PDB entry 3GMZ | X-ray diffraction, 1.43 A resolution | chain A

# Chain A
Protein: Arginase-1
From: Homo sapiens
Notes: EC 3.5.3.1
UniProtKB: P05089 (ARGI1_HUMAN); residues 1-322 here = UniProt positions 1-322
Sequence (322 residues; numbered 1 to 322; the number before each row is that of its first residue):
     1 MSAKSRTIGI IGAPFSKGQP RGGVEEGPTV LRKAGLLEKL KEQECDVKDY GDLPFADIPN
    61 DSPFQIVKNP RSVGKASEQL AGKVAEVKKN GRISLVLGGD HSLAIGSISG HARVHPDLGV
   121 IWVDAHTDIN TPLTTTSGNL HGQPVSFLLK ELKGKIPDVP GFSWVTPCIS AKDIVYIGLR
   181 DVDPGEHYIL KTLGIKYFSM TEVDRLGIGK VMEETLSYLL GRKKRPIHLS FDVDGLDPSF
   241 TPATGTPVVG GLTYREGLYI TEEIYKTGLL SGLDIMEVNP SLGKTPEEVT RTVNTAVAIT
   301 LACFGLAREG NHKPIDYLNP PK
Not modelled in the structure: 1-4, 320-322
Metal / ion sites: Mn2+ site 1: H101, D124, D128, D232; Mn2+ site 2: D124, H126, D232, D234
Residues lining bound ligands: L-ornithine (ORN): H126, D128, N130, T135, S137, N139, H141, G142, D183, E186, T246
Curated features (UniProtKB/Swiss-Prot):
  - binding site (Mn(2+)): H101, D124, H126, D128, D232, D234
  - binding site (substrate): H126 to N130, S137 to N139, D183, T246, E277
  - modified residue: K17 (N6-succinyllysine), S62 (Phosphoserine), S72 (Phosphoserine), K75 (N6-succinyllysine), S163 (Phosphoserine), S217 (Phosphoserine)
  - natural variant: I11 (I11T: In ARGIN), G27 (G27D: In ARGIN), G74 (G74V: In ARGIN), A125 (A125V: In ARGIN), T134 (T134I: In ARGIN), G138 (G138V: In ARGIN), R180 (R180T: In ARGIN), G235 (G235R: In ARGIN), R308 (R308Q: In ARGIN)

# In short
Chain A binds L-ornithine. The Mn2+ site 1 is built by H101, D124, D128 and D232. The Mn2+ site 2 is built by
D124, H126, D232 and D234. UniProt lists 6 Mn2+-binding residues and 11 substrate-binding residues.
Chain A is Arginase-1 (Homo sapiens); the structure, Crystal of human arginase in complex with L-ornithine.
Resolution 1.43 A, was determined by X-ray diffraction (same publication as 3SJT, 3SKK, 3SL0, 3SL1 and 3GN0).
